Entry 4NIZ (X-ray diffraction, 2.00 A resolution); this record covers chains A and B.

== Chain A (and B) ==
Molecule: General control protein GCN4
Notes: chain B of this document is another copy of the same molecule, construct and numbering; everything in this record applies to it too
UniProt: P03069 (GCN4_YEAST); residues 1-33 here correspond to UniProt positions 249-281 (UniProt number = residue number + 248)
Amino-acid sequence (35 residues; each row starts with the number of its first residue; numbering starts at 0):
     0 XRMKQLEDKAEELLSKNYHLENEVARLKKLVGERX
Unresolved in the structure: 31-34 (chain B: 33-34)
Modified / non-standard residues: ACE (acetyl group) at position 0; A9 (alpha-aminobutyric acid; ABA); NH2 (amino group) at position 34
Sequence notes: acetylation (0); engineered mutation A9 (Val257 in P03069); amidation (34)

== How chain A and chain B interact ==
Contacting residue pairs - 41 pairs, chain A then chain B:
  R1(A) - M2(B)
  R1(A) - E6(B)  salt bridge
  M2(A) - R1(B)
  M2(A) - M2(B)
  M2(A) - L5(B)  hydrophobic
  L5(A) - M2(B)  hydrophobic
  L5(A) - L5(B)  hydrophobic
  L5(A) - E6(B)
  E6(A) - R1(B)  salt bridge
  E6(A) - L5(B)
  K8(A) - A9(B)
  A9(A) - L5(B)
  A9(A) - K8(B)
  A9(A) - A9(B)
  A9(A) - L12(B)
  L12(A) - A9(B)
  L12(A) - L12(B)  hydrophobic
  L12(A) - N16(B)
  K15(A) - N16(B)
  N16(A) - L12(B)  hydrogen bond (side chain-backbone)
  N16(A) - K15(B)
  N16(A) - N16(B)  hydrogen bond
  N16(A) - L19(B)
  L19(A) - N16(B)
  L19(A) - L19(B)  hydrophobic
  L19(A) - E20(B)
  E20(A) - L19(B)
  V23(A) - E22(B)
  V23(A) - V23(B)  hydrophobic
  V23(A) - L26(B)  hydrophobic
  R25(A) - E32(B)  salt bridge
  L26(A) - V23(B)
  L26(A) - L26(B)  hydrophobic
  L26(A) - K27(B)
  L26(A) - V30(B)  hydrophobic
  L26(A) - E32(B)
  K27(A) - E22(B)  salt bridge
  L29(A) - V30(B)  hydrophobic
  L29(A) - E32(B)
  V30(A) - L29(B)  hydrophobic
  V30(A) - V30(B)  hydrophobic
Also at the interface, not in a pair above, chain A (19 interface residues in all): L13, E22
Also at the interface, not in a pair above, chain B (19 interface residues in all): L13

== In short ==
The chain A/chain B interface involves 19 residues from each chain, with 2 hydrogen bonds and 4 salt bridges.
Polar contacts include R1(A)-E6(B), R25(A)-E32(B) and K27(A)-E22(B).
Both chains are General control protein GCN4. Entry 4NIZ (GCN4-p1 single Val9 to aminobutyric acid mutant) was
determined by X-ray diffraction together with 4NJ0, 4NJ1 and 4NJ2 from the same study.
